PDB entry 5KBJ | X-ray diffraction, 3.09 A resolution | chains B and W of the 6 polymer chains in the assembly

== Chain B ==
Molecule: Replication initiator A, N-terminal
Organism: Staphylococcus aureus
UniProtKB: D2JDC3 (D2JDC3_STAAU); numbering as in UniProt (aligned over 2-133)
Chain sequence (132 residues; numbered 2 to 133; the number before each row is that of its first residue):
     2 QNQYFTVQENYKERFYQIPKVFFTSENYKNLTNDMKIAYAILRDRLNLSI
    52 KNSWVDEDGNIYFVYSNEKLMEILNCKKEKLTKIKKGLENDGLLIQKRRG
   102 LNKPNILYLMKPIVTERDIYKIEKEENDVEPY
Not modelled in the structure: 2-3
Reported in the primary citation:
  - binding site for the 32-nt DNA strand: Lys79, Glu80, Thr83, Arg99, Gly101, Leu102, Asn103

== Chain W ==
Molecule: 32-nt DNA strand
Sequence (32 nucleotides; row label = number of the first residue in the row):
     3 ATCTGGACGTTCGATTTTCGAACTTCTGGACG

== Chain B / chain W interface ==
Residue-residue contacts (12; chain B residue first):
  Lys78(B) - DG22(W)  phosphate contact
  Lys78(B) - DA23(W)  salt bridge to the phosphate
  Lys79(B) - DC25(W)  base contact
  Glu80(B) - DG22(W)  base contact
  Glu80(B) - DA23(W)  hydrogen bond to the base
  Lys81(B) - DC21(W)  salt bridge to the phosphate
  Arg99(B) - DC28(W)  base contact
  Arg99(B) - DT29(W)  hydrogen bond to the sugar
  Arg99(B) - DG30(W)  phosphate contact
  Gly101(B) - DG30(W)  sugar contact
  Leu102(B) - DG30(W)  hydrogen bond to the base
  Leu102(B) - DG31(W)  sugar contact
Also at the interface, not in a pair above, chain W (9 interface residues in all): DA24

== In short ==
7 residues of chain B and 9 residues of chain W are in contact, with 3 hydrogen bonds and 2 salt bridges.
Polar pairs include Glu80(B)-DA23(W), Leu102(B)-DG30(W) and Arg99(B)-DT29(W). From the paper: a binding site
for the 32-nt DNA strand at Lys79(B), Glu80(B) and Thr83(B) among others.
Here chain B is Replication initiator A, N-terminal (Staphylococcus aureus) and chain W is a 32-nt DNA strand.
Entry 5KBJ (Structure of Rep-DNA complex) was determined by X-ray diffraction, deposited together with 4PT7,
4PTA, 4PQK and 4PQL.
